PDB entry 1OGU | X-ray diffraction, 2.60 A resolution | chains A and B

# Chain A
Molecule: Cell division protein kinase 2
Source organism: Homo sapiens
Notes: EC 2.7.1.37
UniProtKB: P24941 (CDK2_HUMAN); numbering as in UniProt (aligned over 1-298)
Sequence (302 residues; each row starts with the number of its first residue; numbers below 1 keep their minus sign (Gly-3 is residue -3)):
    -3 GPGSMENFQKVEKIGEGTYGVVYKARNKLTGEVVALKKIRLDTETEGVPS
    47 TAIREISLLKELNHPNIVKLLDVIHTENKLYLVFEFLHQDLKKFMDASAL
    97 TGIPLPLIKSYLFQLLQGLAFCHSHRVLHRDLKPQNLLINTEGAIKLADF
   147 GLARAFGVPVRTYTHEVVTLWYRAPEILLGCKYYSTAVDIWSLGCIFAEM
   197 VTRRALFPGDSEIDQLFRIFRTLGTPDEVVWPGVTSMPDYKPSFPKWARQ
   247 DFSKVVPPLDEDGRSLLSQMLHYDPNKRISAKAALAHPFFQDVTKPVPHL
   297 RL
Disordered / not traced: -3, 38-40, 298
Modified / non-standard residues: Thr160 (phosphothreonine; TPO)
Ligand contacts: ST8 (4-{[4-amino-6-(cyclohexylmethoxy)-5-nitrosopyrimidin-2-yl]amino}benzamide): Ile10, Gly11, Glu12, Gly13, Val18, Ala31, Val64, Phe80, Glu81, Phe82, Leu83, His84, Gln85, Asp86, Lys89, Gln131, Asn132, Leu134, Ala144, Asp145
Swiss-Prot annotation at these positions:
  - active site: Asp127 (Proton acceptor)
  - binding site (ATP): Ile10 to Val18, Lys33, Glu81 to Leu83, Asp86, Lys129 to Asn132, Asp145
  - binding site (Mg(2+)): Asn132, Asp145
  - site (CDK7 binding): Lys9, Lys88, Lys89, Leu166
  - modified residue: Met1 (N-acetylmethionine), Lys6 (N6-acetyllysine), Thr14 (Phosphothreonine), Tyr15 (Phosphotyrosine), Tyr19 (Phosphotyrosine), Thr160 (Phosphothreonine)
  - natural variant: Pro45 (P45L: In a glioblastoma multiforme sample)
  - mutagenesis: Lys9 (K9F: Reduced phosphorylation by CAK), Thr14 (T14A: 2-fold increase in activity), Tyr15 (Y15F: 2-fold increase in activity), Lys88 to Lys89 (Reduced phosphorylation by CAK), Thr160 (T160A: Abolishes activity), Leu166 (L166R: Reduced phosphorylation by CAK and reduced kinase activity)

# Chain B
Molecule: Cyclin A2
Source organism: Homo sapiens
UniProtKB: P20248 (CGA2_HUMAN); residue numbers follow UniProt; this construct covers 174-432
Sequence (260 residues; each row starts with the number of its first residue):
   173 MEVPDYHEDIHTYLREMEVKCKPKVGYMKKQPDITNSMRAILVDWLVEVG
   223 EEYKLQNETLHLAVNYIDRFLSSMSVLRGKLQLVGTAAMLLASKFEEIYP
   273 PEVAEFVYITDDTYTKKQVLRMEHLVLKVLTFDLAAPTVNQFLTQYFLHQ
   323 QPANCKVESLAMFLGELSLIDADPYLKYLPSVIAGAAFHLALYTVTGQSW
   373 PESLIRKTGYTLESLKPCLMDLHQTYLKAPQHAQQSIREKYKNSKYHGVS
   423 LLNPPETLNL
Disordered / not traced: 173-177, 283-284
Glycans and other covalent adducts: monothioglycerol (SGM) linked to Cys193
Ligand contacts: monothioglycerol (SGM): Met189, Lys192, Arg241, Asp305

# Chain A / chain B interface
Pairs across the interface (56; chain A residue first):
  Thr41(A) - Val275(B)
  Thr41(A) - Lys288(B)  hydrogen bond
  Glu42(A) - Lys266(B)  hydrogen bond (backbone-side chain)
  Glu42(A) - Glu274(B)
  Glu42(A) - Val275(B)  hydrogen bond (side chain-backbone)
  Gly43(A) - Lys266(B)
  Gly43(A) - Glu295(B)
  Val44(A) - Lys266(B)  hydrogen bond (backbone-side chain)
  Val44(A) - Glu295(B)  hydrogen bond (backbone-side chain)
  Val44(A) - Leu299(B)  hydrophobic
  Ser46(A) - Lys266(B)
  Ile49(A) - Leu263(B)  hydrophobic
  Ile49(A) - Lys266(B)
  Ile49(A) - Leu306(B)  hydrophobic
  Arg50(A) - Phe267(B)  hydrogen bond (side chain-backbone)
  Arg50(A) - Glu269(B)
  Ile52(A) - Phe304(B)  hydrophobic
  Ser53(A) - Phe267(B)
  Ser53(A) - Phe304(B)
  Ser53(A) - Leu306(B)
  Lys56(A) - Thr303(B)  hydrogen bond (side chain-backbone)
  Lys56(A) - Asp305(B)  salt bridge
  Glu57(A) - Tyr185(B)  hydrogen bond
  Glu57(A) - Met189(B)
  Glu57(A) - Ala307(B)
  His71(A) - His296(B)  hydrogen bond
  His71(A) - Lys300(B)
  His71(A) - Phe304(B)
  Thr72(A) - His296(B)  hydrogen bond (backbone-side chain)
  Glu73(A) - His296(B)
  Ala116(A) - Tyr178(B)
  His119(A) - Tyr178(B)
  His119(A) - Ile182(B)
  Ser120(A) - Tyr178(B)
  Ser120(A) - Asp181(B)  hydrogen bond
  His121(A) - Tyr185(B)
  Arg122(A) - Ile182(B)
  Arg122(A) - Tyr185(B)
  Arg122(A) - Ala307(B)  hydrogen bond (side chain-backbone)
  Arg150(A) - Glu268(B)  salt bridge
  Ala151(A) - Phe267(B)  hydrophobic
  Phe152(A) - Ile182(B)  hydrophobic
  Val154(A) - Ile182(B)  hydrophobic
  Val154(A) - Thr316(B)
  Val154(A) - Gln317(B)
  Pro155(A) - Thr316(B)
  Arg157(A) - Gln228(B)  hydrogen bond
  Arg157(A) - Glu268(B)  salt bridge
  Thr158(A) - Ile270(B)
  Tyr159(A) - Ile270(B)
  Thr160(A) - Glu269(B)
  Thr160(A) - Ile270(B)
  Ser276(A) - Tyr178(B)
  Ala277(A) - Tyr178(B)  hydrogen bond (backbone-side chain)
  Lys278(A) - Tyr178(B)  hydrogen bond (backbone-side chain)
  Lys278(A) - Asp181(B)  salt bridge
Other interface residues (no listed pair), chain A (36 interface residues in all): Leu37, Leu54, Val69, Leu76, Thr182
Other interface residues (no listed pair), chain B (31 interface residues in all): His179, Leu186, Glu230, Leu292, Leu320

# Summary
Chain A and chain B form an interface of 36 and 31 residues respectively; the contacts include 15 hydrogen
bonds and 4 salt bridges. Polar contacts include Lys56(A)-Asp305(B), Arg150(A)-Glu268(B) and
Arg157(A)-Glu268(B). Bound to chain A: compound ST8. Covalently linked monothioglycerol: at Cys193(B).
Here chain A is Cell division protein kinase 2 and chain B is Cyclin A2, both from Homo sapiens. Entry 1OGU
(Structure of human THR160-phospho CDK2/cyclin A complexed with a
2-arylamino-4-cyclohexylmethyl-5-nitroso-6-aminopyrimidine inhibitor) was determined by X-ray diffraction.
